Entry 7NYY (electron microscopy, 6.80 A resolution (low resolution: residue-level contacts below are approximate; hydrogen-bond / salt-bridge calls are withheld)); this record covers chains C and F of the 8 polymer chains in the assembly.

== Chain C ==
Name: Chromosome partition protein MukF
Source organism: Photorhabdus thracensis
UniProt: A0A0F7LMQ4 (A0A0F7LMQ4_9GAMM); numbering as in UniProt (aligned over 1-440)
Sequence (440 residues; row label = number of the first residue in the row):
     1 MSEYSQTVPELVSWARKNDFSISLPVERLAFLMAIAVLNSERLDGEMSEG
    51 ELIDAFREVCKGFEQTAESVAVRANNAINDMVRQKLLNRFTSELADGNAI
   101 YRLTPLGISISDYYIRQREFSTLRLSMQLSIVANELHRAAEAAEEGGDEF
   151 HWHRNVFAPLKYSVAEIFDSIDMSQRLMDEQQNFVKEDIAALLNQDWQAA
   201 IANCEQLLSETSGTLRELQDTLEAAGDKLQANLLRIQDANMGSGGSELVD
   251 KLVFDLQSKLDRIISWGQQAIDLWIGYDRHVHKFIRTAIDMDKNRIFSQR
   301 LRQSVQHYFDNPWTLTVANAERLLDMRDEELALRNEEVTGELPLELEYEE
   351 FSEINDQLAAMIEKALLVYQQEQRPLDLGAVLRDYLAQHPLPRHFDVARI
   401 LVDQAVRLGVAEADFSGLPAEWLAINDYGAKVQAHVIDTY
Not modelled in the structure: 1-9, 23-118

== Chain F ==
Name: Chromosome partition protein MukE
Source organism: Photorhabdus thracensis
UniProt: A0A0F7LPV6 (A0A0F7LPV6_9GAMM); residues 1-240 here = UniProt positions 1-240
Sequence (240 residues; row label = number of the first residue in the row):
     1 MSSTHIEQFMPVKLAQALANSLFPELDSQLRAGRHIGIDDLDNHAFLMDF
    51 QEQLEEFYARYNVELIRAPEGFFYLRPRSTTLIPRSVLSELDMMVGKILC
   101 YLYLSPERLANQGIFTSQELYEELISLADEGKLMKFVNQRSSGSDLDKQK
   151 LQEKVRTTLNRLRRLGMVYFLPNNNNKFTITEAVFRFGADVRSGDDPREI
   201 QLRMIRDGEAMPVEGSLSLDDSENDETPDNSAEGAGDEQP
Not modelled in the structure: 1-8, 207-240

== How chain C and chain F interact ==
Pairs across the interface - 30 pairs, chain C then chain F:
  Glu321(C) - Ala32(F)
  Glu321(C) - Arg164(F)
  Arg322(C) - Arg31(F)
  Arg322(C) - Pro84(F)
  Leu323(C) - Leu30(F)
  Leu323(C) - Arg31(F)
  Leu323(C) - Gly33(F)
  Leu323(C) - Pro77(F)
  Leu323(C) - Ile83(F)
  Leu323(C) - Pro84(F)
  Leu323(C) - Arg85(F)
  Leu323(C) - Ser86(F)
  Leu324(C) - Ala32(F)
  Leu324(C) - Gly33(F)
  Leu324(C) - Ser86(F)
  Leu324(C) - Leu165(F)
  Asp325(C) - Pro77(F)
  Asp325(C) - Arg85(F)
  Asp325(C) - Ser86(F)
  Asp325(C) - Val87(F)
  Asp325(C) - Leu88(F)
  Asp325(C) - Arg186(F)
  Met326(C) - Arg85(F)
  Met326(C) - Leu88(F)
  Met326(C) - Met167(F)
  Met326(C) - Arg186(F)
  Arg327(C) - Leu88(F)
  Arg327(C) - Ser89(F)
  Arg327(C) - Glu90(F)
  Arg327(C) - Met93(F)
Other interface residues (no listed pair), chain F (22 interface residues in all): Leu75, Thr81, Arg161, Phe187

== Overview ==
7 residues of chain C face 22 of chain F across their interface.
Chain C is Chromosome partition protein MukF and chain F is Chromosome partition protein MukE, both from
Photorhabdus thracensis; the structure, Cryo-EM structure of the MukBEF monomer, was determined by electron
microscopy, deposited together with 7NYW, 7NYX, 7NYZ, 7NZ0, 7NZ2, 7NZ3 and 7NZ4.
